7SWS - chain C; structure by X-ray diffraction, 1.64 A resolution.

Chain C:
Name: Chromoprotein amilCP
Organism: Acropora millepora
Chain sequence (219 residues; numbered 1 to 221; 2 numbers in that range are skipped by the numbering (no residue carries them; nothing is unmodelled there); the number before each row is that of its first residue):
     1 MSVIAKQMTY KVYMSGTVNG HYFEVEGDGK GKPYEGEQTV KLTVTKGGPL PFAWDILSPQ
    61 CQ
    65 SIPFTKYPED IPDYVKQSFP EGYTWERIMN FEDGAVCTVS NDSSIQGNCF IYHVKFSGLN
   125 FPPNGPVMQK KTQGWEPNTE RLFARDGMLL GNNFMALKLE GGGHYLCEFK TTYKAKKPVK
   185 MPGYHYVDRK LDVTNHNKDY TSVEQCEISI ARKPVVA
Disordered / not traced: 1
Modified positions: Gln62 ([2-(3-carbamoyl-1-imino-propyl)-4-(4-hydroxy-benzylidene)-5-oxo-4,5-dihydro-imidazol-1-yl]-acetic acid; CRQ)
Covalently attached groups: covalent link Gln62-Ser65

Overview:
Chain C is Chromoprotein amilCP (Acropora millepora); the structure, Crystal structure of the chromoprotein
amilCP, was determined by X-ray diffraction (same publication as 7SWR, 7SWT and 7SWU).
